Entry 6MYJ (X-ray diffraction, 1.33 A resolution); this record covers chain A.

# Chain A
Name: Ostreolysin A6
Source organism: Pleurotus ostreatus
UniProtKB: P83467 (OLYA6_PLEOS); residues 1-138 here = UniProt positions 1-138
Amino-acid sequence (139 residues; row label = number of the first residue in the row; numbering starts at 0):
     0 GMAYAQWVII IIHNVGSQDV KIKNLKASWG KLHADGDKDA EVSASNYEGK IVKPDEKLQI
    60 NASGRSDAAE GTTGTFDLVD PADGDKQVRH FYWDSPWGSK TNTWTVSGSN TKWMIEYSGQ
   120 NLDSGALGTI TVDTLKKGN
Disordered / not traced: 0-2, 138
Sequence notes: expression tag (0); engineered mutation Ser62 (Cys in P83467), Ser94 (Cys in P83467)
Bound ions: Na+: Gln5, Pro95, Asn101
Reported in the primary citation:
  - binding site for the ligand K6V: Trp28, Lys99
  - mutagenesis - G70A, T71A, T72A, D93A, S94A, T100A: unchanged binding to liposomes containing SM and cholesterol
  - mutagenesis - E69A (100-fold): increased binding to SM-containing membranes
  - specificity-determining residues: Glu69
  - binding site for the ligand K6V: Glu69 (from molecular simulation)
  - mutagenesis - Q5A, W6A, W28A, P95A, W96A: abolished binding to liposomes containing SM and cholesterol
  - mutagenesis - E69A: increased binding to liposomes containing SM

# Summary
Gln5, Pro95 and Asn101 form the Na+ site. From the paper: a binding site for the ligand K6V at Trp28, Lys99
and Glu69; Q5A, W6A and W28A, among others, abolish binding to liposomes containing SM and cholesterol; 12
substitutions were tested in all.
Chain A is Ostreolysin A6 (Pleurotus ostreatus); the structure, Pleurotus ostreatus OstreolysinA plus
sphingomyelin, was determined by X-ray diffraction (same publication as 6MYI and 6MYK).
